Entry 8TMC (electron microscopy, 3.30 A resolution); this record covers chains A and B of the 9 polymer chains in the assembly.

# Chain A (and B)
Molecule: Cobalt/magnesium transport protein CorA
Organism: Thermotoga maritima
Notes: chain B of this document is another copy of the same molecule, construct and numbering; everything in this record applies to it too
UniProtKB: Q9WZ31 (CORA_THEMA); residues 1-351 here = UniProt positions 1-351
Chain sequence (373 residues; row label = number of the first residue in the row; numbers below 1 keep their minus sign (Met-21 is residue -21)):
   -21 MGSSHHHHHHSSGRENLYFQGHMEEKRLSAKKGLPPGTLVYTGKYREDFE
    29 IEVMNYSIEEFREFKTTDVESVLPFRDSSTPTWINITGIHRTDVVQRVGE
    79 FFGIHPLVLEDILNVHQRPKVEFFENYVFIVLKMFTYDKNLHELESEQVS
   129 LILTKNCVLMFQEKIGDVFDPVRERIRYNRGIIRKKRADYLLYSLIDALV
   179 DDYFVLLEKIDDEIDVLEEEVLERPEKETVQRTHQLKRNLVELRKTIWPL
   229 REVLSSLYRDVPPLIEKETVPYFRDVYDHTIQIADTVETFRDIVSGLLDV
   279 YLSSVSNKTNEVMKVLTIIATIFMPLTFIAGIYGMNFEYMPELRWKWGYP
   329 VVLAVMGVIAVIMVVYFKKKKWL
Not modelled in the structure: -21 to 6 (chain B: -21 to 5)
Construct notes: initiating methionine (-21); expression tag (-20 to 0)
Ion coordination: Mg2+ near Asn314 (its only coordinating residue here)
Swiss-Prot annotation at these positions:
  - motif: Gly312 to Asn314 (Probable selectivity filter)
  - site: Asn288 (Essential for ion permeation), Leu294 (Important for closing the ion permeation pathway in the closed state), Thr295 (Threonine that confers selectivity for Co(2+) transport)

# How chain A and chain B interact
Residue-residue contacts (88; chain A residue first):
  Arg153(A) - Pro13(B)
  Gly159(A) - Pro13(B)
  Tyr168(A) - Pro14(B)
  Tyr171(A) - Pro14(B)
  Asp179(A) - Lys10(B)  hydrogen bond (backbone-side chain)
  Phe182(A) - Ser7(B)
  Phe182(A) - Lys10(B)
  Val183(A) - Lys10(B)
  Glu186(A) - Leu6(B)  hydrogen bond (side chain-backbone)
  Glu186(A) - Ser7(B)  hydrogen bond (side chain-backbone)
  Glu186(A) - Ala8(B)  hydrogen bond (side chain-backbone)
  Ile192(A) - Arg216(B)
  Asp193(A) - Arg216(B)  salt bridge
  Glu196(A) - His212(B)  salt bridge
  Leu200(A) - Val208(B)  hydrophobic
  Leu200(A) - Gln209(B)
  Pro249(A) - Leu85(B)
  Tyr250(A) - Pro14(B)  hydrophobic
  Tyr250(A) - His83(B)
  Tyr250(A) - Leu85(B)  hydrophobic
  Arg252(A) - Glu100(B)  salt bridge
  Arg252(A) - Phe101(B)
  Arg252(A) - Phe102(B)
  Asp253(A) - Leu85(B)
  Asp253(A) - Asp89(B)
  Asp256(A) - Lys98(B)  salt bridge
  Asp256(A) - Glu100(B)
  Ile259(A) - Arg96(B)
  Gln260(A) - His94(B)  hydrogen bond (side chain-backbone)
  Gln260(A) - Gln95(B)
  Gln260(A) - Arg96(B)
  Asp263(A) - Arg96(B)  salt bridge
  Asp263(A) - Lys223(B)
  Thr267(A) - Val219(B)
  Thr267(A) - Lys223(B)
  Asp270(A) - Lys215(B)  salt bridge
  Asp270(A) - Arg222(B)  salt bridge
  Ile271(A) - Arg216(B)
  Gly274(A) - Lys215(B)
  Val278(A) - Val208(B)  hydrophobic
  Val278(A) - His212(B)
  Leu280(A) - Leu280(B)  hydrophobic
  Ser281(A) - Val208(B)
  Ser281(A) - Tyr279(B)
  Ser281(A) - Leu280(B)
  Ser284(A) - Val283(B)
  Asn285(A) - Lys205(B)
  Asn285(A) - Tyr279(B)
  Asn285(A) - Val283(B)
  Asn288(A) - Val283(B)
  Asn288(A) - Lys286(B)
  Asn288(A) - Thr287(B)
  Met291(A) - Thr287(B)
  Met291(A) - Val290(B)  hydrophobic
  Met291(A) - Met291(B)  hydrophobic
  Lys292(A) - Lys286(B)
  Lys292(A) - Val290(B)
  Leu294(A) - Leu294(B)  hydrophobic
  Thr295(A) - Val290(B)
  Thr295(A) - Leu294(B)
  Ala298(A) - Leu294(B)  hydrophobic
  Ala298(A) - Ile297(B)  hydrophobic
  Thr299(A) - Ile297(B)
  Met302(A) - Ala298(B)  hydrophobic
  Pro303(A) - Phe301(B)  hydrophobic
  Phe306(A) - Leu304(B)  hydrophobic
  Phe306(A) - Thr305(B)
  Phe306(A) - Met334(B)  hydrophobic
  Gly309(A) - Ala308(B)
  Ile310(A) - Ala308(B)  hydrophobic
  Ile310(A) - Met334(B)  hydrophobic
  Met313(A) - Ile307(B)
  Met313(A) - Ala308(B)
  Met313(A) - Tyr311(B)  hydrophobic
  Met313(A) - Gly312(B)
  Asn314(A) - Gly312(B)  hydrogen bond (side chain-backbone)
  Asn314(A) - Met313(B)
  Asn314(A) - Asn314(B)
  Phe315(A) - Glu320(B)
  Phe315(A) - Gly326(B)
  Phe315(A) - Tyr327(B)
  Tyr317(A) - Arg322(B)
  Tyr317(A) - Lys324(B)
  Tyr317(A) - Trp325(B)  hydrophobic
  Tyr317(A) - Tyr327(B)
  Met318(A) - Tyr327(B)  hydrophobic
  Lys348(A) - Val293(B)
  Trp350(A) - Val290(B)  hydrophobic
Interface residues without a listed pair, chain A (60 interface residues in all): Pro149, Arg158, His257, Thr264, Asp277, Thr287, Glu289, Thr305, Gly312, Glu316, Pro319, Phe345
Interface residues without a listed pair, chain B (58 interface residues in all): Lys9, Gly11, Leu12, Leu276, Leu321, Val330

# Overview
60 residues of chain A face 58 of chain B across their interface; the contacts include 6 hydrogen bonds and 7
salt bridges. Polar pairs include Asp193(A)-Arg216(B), Glu196(A)-His212(B) and Arg252(A)-Glu100(B).
Both chains are Cobalt/magnesium transport protein CorA (Thermotoga maritima). Entry 8TMC (Cryo-EM structure
of CorA in complex with conformation-specific synthetic antibody C12 and 20 mM MgCl2, State ...) was
determined by electron microscopy.
